Entry 4ZRT (X-ray diffraction, 1.74 A resolution); this record covers chains A and B.

[Chain A]
Name: Tyrosine-protein phosphatase non-receptor type 1
Source organism: Homo sapiens
Notes: EC 3.1.3.48
UniProtKB: P18031 (PTN1_HUMAN); residues 1-298 here = UniProt positions 1-298
Amino-acid sequence (298 residues; row label = number of the first residue in the row):
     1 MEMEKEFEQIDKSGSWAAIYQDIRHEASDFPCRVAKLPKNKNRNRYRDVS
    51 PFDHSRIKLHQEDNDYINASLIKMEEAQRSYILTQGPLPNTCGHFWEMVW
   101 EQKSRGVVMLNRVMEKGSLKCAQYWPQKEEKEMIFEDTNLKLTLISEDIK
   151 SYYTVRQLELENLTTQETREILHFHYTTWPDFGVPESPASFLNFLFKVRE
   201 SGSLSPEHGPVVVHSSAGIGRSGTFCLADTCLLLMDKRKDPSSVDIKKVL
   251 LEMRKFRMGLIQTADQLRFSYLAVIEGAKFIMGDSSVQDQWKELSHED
Disordered / not traced: 1
Construct notes: engineered mutation Ser215 (Cys in P18031)
UniProt features mapped onto this chain:
  - binding site (substrate): Asp181, Gln262
  - modified residue: Met1 (N-acetylmethionine), Tyr20 (Phosphotyrosine), Ser50 (Phosphoserine), Tyr66 (Phosphotyrosine), Ser242 (Phosphoserine), Ser243 (Phosphoserine)
  - mutagenesis: Ser50 (S50A/D: No phosphorylation), Asp181 (D181A: Substrate-trapping mutant)
From the paper describing this entry:
  - conformationally variable residues (order/disorder transition, side-chain flip): Arg24, Arg47
  - binding site for Gly-pro-leu-ptr-asp-glu (chain B): Arg24, Asp48, Val49, Ile219, Gln262
  - mutagenesis - R24M, R47E: unchanged catalytic activity on pNPP
  - mutagenesis - R47E (5-fold): increased catalytic activity on ARKRIpYAA
  - mutagenesis - R24M, R47E: unchanged catalytic activity on SASASpYSASA
  - mutagenesis - R24M (1.6-fold): increased catalytic activity on AApYIRKRA
  - mutagenesis - C215S: abolished catalytic activity (citing earlier work)
  - mutagenesis - R24M, R47E (3-18-fold): decreased catalytic activity on acidic substrates

[Chain B]
Name: Gly-pro-leu-ptr-asp-glu
Amino-acid sequence (11 residues; numbered -1 to 9; the number before each row is that of its first residue; numbers below 1 keep their minus sign (Ala-1 is residue -1)):
    -1 AWGPLYDEVQM
Disordered / not traced: -1 to 0, 7-9
Modified positions: Tyr4 (O-phosphotyrosine; PTR)

[Chain A / chain B interface]
Residue-residue contacts - 21 pairs, chain A then chain B:
  Arg24(A) with Asp5(B), salt bridge
  Arg45(A) with Pro2(B)
  Tyr46(A) with Pro2(B); Leu3(B); Tyr4(B)
  Arg47(A) with Pro2(B), hydrogen bond (backbone-backbone); Leu3(B)
  Asp48(A) with Leu3(B); Tyr4(B), hydrogen bond (side chain-backbone); Asp5(B), hydrogen bond (side chain-backbone)
  Val49(A) with Tyr4(B)
  Phe182(A) with Tyr4(B)
  Ser215(A) with Tyr4(B)
  Ser216(A) with Tyr4(B)
  Ala217(A) with Tyr4(B)
  Gly218(A) with Tyr4(B)
  Ile219(A) with Tyr4(B)
  Gly220(A) with Tyr4(B)
  Arg221(A) with Tyr4(B)
  Gln262(A) with Tyr4(B); Asp5(B), hydrogen bond
From the paper, about this interface:
  - residue pairs: Arg24(A)-Asp5(B) (hydrogen bond), Arg47(A)-Pro2(B) (backbone contact), Asp48(A)-Tyr4(B) (hydrogen bond), Asp48(A)-Asp5(B) (hydrogen bond), Ala217(A)-Tyr4(B) (backbone contact), Arg221(A)-Tyr4(B), Gln262(A)-Asp5(B) (hydrogen bond)
  - interface residues, chain A: Arg24(A), Arg47(A), Asp48(A), Ala217(A), Arg221(A), Gln262(A)

[In short]
15 residues of chain A and 4 residues of chain B are in contact, with 4 hydrogen bonds and 1 salt bridge.
Among the polar pairs are Arg24(A)-Asp5(B), Asp48(A)-Tyr4(B) and Asp48(A)-Asp5(B). The paper describes
hydrogen bonds between Arg24(A) and Asp5(B), Asp48(A) and Tyr4(B) and Asp48(A) and Asp5(B) among others;
backbone contacts between Arg47(A) and Pro2(B) and Ala217(A) and Tyr4(B); a contact between Arg221(A) and
Tyr4(B). The paper reports a binding site for Gly-pro-leu-ptr-asp-glu (chain B) at Arg24(A), Asp48(A) and
Val49(A) among others; R24M and R47E of chain A reduce catalytic activity on acidic substrates.
Chain A is Tyrosine-protein phosphatase non-receptor type 1 (Homo sapiens) and chain B is
Gly-pro-leu-ptr-asp-glu; the structure, PTP1BC215S bound to Nephrin peptide substrate, was determined by X-ray
diffraction.
